PDB entry 2NBJ | solution NMR | chains A and C of the 3 polymer chains in the assembly

# Chain A
Name: Chromosomal protein MC1
From: Methanosarcina thermophila CHTI-55
UniProt: A0A0E3KRH5 (A0A0E3KRH5_METTE); residues 1-93 here correspond to UniProt positions 2-94 (UniProt number = residue number + 1)
Amino-acid sequence (93 residues; numbered 1 to 93; the number before each row is that of its first residue):
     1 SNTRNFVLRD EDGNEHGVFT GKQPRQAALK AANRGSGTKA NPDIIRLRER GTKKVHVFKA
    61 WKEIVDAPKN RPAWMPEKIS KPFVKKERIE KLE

# Chain C
Molecule: 15-nt DNA strand
Sequence (15 nucleotides; each row starts with the number of its first residue):
    16 TGGGTGTGTG TTTTT

# Chain A / chain C interface
Contacting residue pairs - 28 pairs, chain A then chain C:
  Ser-1(A) / DG23(C)  phosphate contact
  Ser-1(A) / DT24(C)  phosphate contact
  Asn-2(A) / DG23(C)  phosphate contact
  Lys-22(A) / DT22(C)  phosphate contact
  Gln-23(A) / DG21(C)  sugar contact
  Gln-23(A) / DT22(C)  phosphate contact
  Arg-25(A) / DT20(C)  phosphate contact
  Arg-25(A) / DG21(C)  phosphate contact
  Gln-26(A) / DG21(C)  sugar contact
  Leu-29(A) / DT20(C)  phosphate contact
  Asn-70(A) / DG17(C)  sugar contact
  Asn-70(A) / DG18(C)  phosphate contact
  Arg-71(A) / DG17(C)  phosphate contact
  Arg-71(A) / DG18(C)  sugar contact
  Arg-71(A) / DG19(C)  phosphate contact
  Pro-72(A) / DT16(C)  phosphate contact
  Pro-72(A) / DG17(C)  sugar contact
  Pro-72(A) / DG18(C)  sugar contact
  Ala-73(A) / DT16(C)  phosphate contact
  Trp-74(A) / DT16(C)  base contact
  Trp-74(A) / DG17(C)  base contact
  Ile-79(A) / DG19(C)  phosphate contact
  Lys-81(A) / DG19(C)  phosphate contact
  Lys-86(A) / DT29(C)  phosphate contact
  Lys-86(A) / DT30(C)  phosphate contact
  Arg-88(A) / DT30(C)  phosphate contact
  Ile-89(A) / DT30(C)  phosphate contact
  Lys-91(A) / DT30(C)  phosphate contact
Also at the interface, not in a pair above, chain A (19 interface residues in all): Gly-21

# Overview
Chain A and chain C form an interface of 19 and 11 residues respectively.
Chain A is Chromosomal protein MC1 (Methanosarcina thermophila CHTI-55) and chain C is a 15-nt DNA strand; the
structure, DNA-archeal MC1 protein complex structure by NMR, was determined by solution NMR.
